PDB entry 4U96 | X-ray diffraction, 2.20 A resolution | chains A and B of the 5 polymer chains in the assembly

# Chain A (and B)
Name: Multidrug efflux pump subunit AcrB
Source organism: Escherichia coli
Notes: chain B of this document is another copy of the same molecule, construct and numbering; everything in this record applies to it too
Reference sequence: P31224 (ACRB_ECOLI); residues 1-1049 here = UniProt positions 1-1049
Sequence (1057 residues; row label = number of the first residue in the row):
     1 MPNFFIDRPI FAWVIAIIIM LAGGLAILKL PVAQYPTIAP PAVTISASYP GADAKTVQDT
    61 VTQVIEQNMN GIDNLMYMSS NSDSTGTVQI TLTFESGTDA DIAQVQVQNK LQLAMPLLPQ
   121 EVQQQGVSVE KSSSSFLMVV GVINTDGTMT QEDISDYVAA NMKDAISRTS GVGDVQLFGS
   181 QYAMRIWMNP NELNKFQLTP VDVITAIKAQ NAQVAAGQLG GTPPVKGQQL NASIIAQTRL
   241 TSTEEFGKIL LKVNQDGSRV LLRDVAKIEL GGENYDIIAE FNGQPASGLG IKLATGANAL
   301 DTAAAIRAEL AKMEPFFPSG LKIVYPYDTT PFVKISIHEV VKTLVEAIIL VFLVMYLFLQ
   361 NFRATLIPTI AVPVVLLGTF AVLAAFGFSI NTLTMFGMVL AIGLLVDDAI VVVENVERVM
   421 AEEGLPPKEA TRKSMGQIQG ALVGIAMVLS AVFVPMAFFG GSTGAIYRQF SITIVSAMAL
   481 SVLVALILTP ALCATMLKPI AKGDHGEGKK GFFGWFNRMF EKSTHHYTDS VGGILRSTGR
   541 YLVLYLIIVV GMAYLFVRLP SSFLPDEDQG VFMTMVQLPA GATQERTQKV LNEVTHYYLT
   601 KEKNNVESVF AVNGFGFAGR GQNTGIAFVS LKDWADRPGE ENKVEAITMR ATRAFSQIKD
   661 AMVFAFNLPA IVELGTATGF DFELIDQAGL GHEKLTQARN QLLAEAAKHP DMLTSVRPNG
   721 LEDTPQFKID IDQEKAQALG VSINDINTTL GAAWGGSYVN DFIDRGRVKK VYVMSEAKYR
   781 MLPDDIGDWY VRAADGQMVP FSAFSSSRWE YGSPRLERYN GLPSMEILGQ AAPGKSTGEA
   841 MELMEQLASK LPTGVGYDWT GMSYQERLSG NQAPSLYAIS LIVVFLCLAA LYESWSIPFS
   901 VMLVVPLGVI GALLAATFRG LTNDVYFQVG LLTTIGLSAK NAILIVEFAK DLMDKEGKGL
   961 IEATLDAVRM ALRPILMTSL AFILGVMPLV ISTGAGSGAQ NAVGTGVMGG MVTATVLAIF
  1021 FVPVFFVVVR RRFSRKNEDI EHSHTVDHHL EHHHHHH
Disordered / not traced: 1045-1057 (chain B: 1034-1057)
Differences from the reference sequence: engineered mutation Ala971 (Arg in P31224); expression tag (1050-1057)
What the authors report for this chain:
  - contacts within the chain: Asp408-Lys940, Asp407-Lys940
  - conformationally variable residues (side-chain flip): Asp407, Lys940

# Interface between chain A and chain B
Pairs across the interface (132):
  Arg8(A) with Glu893(B)
  Pro9(A) with Glu893(B)
  Ile10(A) with Ala889(B); Glu893(B), hydrogen bond (backbone-side chain); Ser894(B); Trp895(B)
  Phe11(A) with Ala890(B); Glu893(B), hydrogen bond (backbone-side chain)
  Trp13(A) with Trp895(B), hydrophobic
  Val14(A) with Leu886(B)
  Ile17(A) with Leu886(B), hydrophobic
  Leu21(A) with Ile882(B), hydrophobic
  Asp101(A) with Asp73(B); Ile102(B); Gln106(B), hydrogen bond
  Val105(A) with Val105(B), hydrophobic
  Gln108(A) with Asn109(B), hydrogen bond (side chain-backbone); Leu113(B)
  Gln112(A) with Gln112(B)
  Gln123(A) with Leu117(B)
  Gln124(A) with Pro116(B); Leu117(B)
  Val127(A) with Leu113(B)
  Val129(A) with Lys110(B), hydrogen bond (backbone-side chain)
  Lys131(A) with Asp73(B), salt bridge; Gln106(B)
  Asp164(A) with Gln67(B); Asn70(B)
  Ser167(A) with Asn70(B); Gly71(B), hydrogen bond (backbone-backbone)
  Arg168(A) with Met69(B); Asn70(B); Met78(B); Asn820(B), hydrogen bond (side chain-backbone)
  Ser170(A) with Asp73(B); Asn74(B), hydrogen bond (side chain-backbone)
  Ala209(A) with Ile743(B)
  Gln210(A) with Gln733(B)
  Gln213(A) with Thr56(B), hydrogen bond; Thr60(B)
  Val214(A) with Thr56(B); Asn747(B)
  Ala215(A) with Tyr49(B), hydrophobic; Pro50(B); Gly51(B); Ala52(B), hydrophobic; Gly751(B)
  Ala216(A) with Gly51(B), hydrogen bond (backbone-backbone); Leu750(B), hydrophobic; Trp754(B)
  Gly217(A) with Gly51(B), hydrogen bond (backbone-backbone); Trp754(B); Gly755(B)
  Gln218(A) with Ser84(B), hydrogen bond (side chain-backbone); Trp754(B); Arg780(B)
  Leu219(A) with Phe727(B), hydrophobic; Trp754(B), hydrophobic; Met781(B); Leu782(B); Pro783(B); Trp809(B), hydrophobic
  Gly220(A) with Gln622(B), hydrogen bond (backbone-side chain); Arg780(B); Met781(B), hydrogen bond (backbone-backbone)
  Gly221(A) with Gln622(B); Arg780(B), hydrogen bond (backbone-side chain); Met781(B)
  Thr222(A) with Tyr275(B), hydrogen bond (side chain-backbone); Asp276(B), hydrogen bond; Gln584(B); Gln622(B); Met774(B); Arg780(B)
  Pro223(A) with Trp187(B), hydrophobic; Tyr275(B); Ala777(B); Arg780(B), hydrogen bond (backbone-side chain)
  Pro224(A) with Gln584(B); Ala777(B); Met781(B), hydrophobic
  Val225(A) with Ala777(B), hydrophobic; Lys778(B); Met781(B), hydrophobic
  Lys226(A) with Glu585(B)
  Gly227(A) with Glu585(B), hydrogen bond (backbone-side chain)
  Gln228(A) with Thr583(B), hydrogen bond (backbone-side chain); Met781(B), hydrogen bond (side chain-backbone); Leu782(B)
  Gln229(A) with Gly581(B); Thr583(B); Arg586(B)
  Leu230(A) with Thr583(B); Trp809(B), hydrophobic
  Asn231(A) with Gly581(B); Gln622(B)
  Ala232(A) with Pro725(B)
  Ser233(A) with Ser84(B), hydrogen bond; Gln726(B); Phe727(B), hydrogen bond (backbone-backbone)
  Ile234(A) with Phe727(B); Ile729(B), hydrophobic; Trp754(B), hydrophobic
  Ile235(A) with Asp53(B); Gln726(B); Phe727(B), hydrogen bond (backbone-backbone); Lys728(B); Ile729(B), hydrogen bond (backbone-backbone)
  Ala236(A) with Lys728(B), hydrogen bond (backbone-side chain); Ile729(B)
  Gln237(A) with Gln733(B); Ile743(B); Asn747(B), hydrogen bond
  Thr238(A) with Lys728(B)
  Leu250(A) with Glu734(B); Gln737(B), hydrogen bond (backbone-side chain)
  Lys252(A) with Gln737(B)
  Val253(A) with Glu734(B); Gln737(B)
  Arg259(A) with Glu734(B), salt bridge
  Lys312(A) with Asp858(B), salt bridge
  Phe316(A) with Gln687(B); Gly854(B); Val855(B); Gly856(B)
  Ile763(A) with Asp59(B)
  Arg765(A) with Gly689(B)
  Gly766(A) with Gln63(B), hydrogen bond (backbone-side chain)
  Arg767(A) with Gln63(B); Gln67(B)
  Val768(A) with Gln63(B), hydrogen bond (backbone-side chain); Gln67(B), hydrogen bond (backbone-side chain)
Other interface residues (no listed pair), chain A (73 interface residues in all): Asp7, Ile18, Leu25, Ile102, Gln104, Leu111, Met115, Gly126, Ser128, Asn161, Val172, Arg239, Leu251
Other interface residues (no listed pair), chain B (78 interface residues in all): Lys55, Ile72, Leu75, Ala688, Glu810, Gly821, Ile879

# Summary
73 residues of chain A and 78 residues of chain B are in contact, with 31 hydrogen bonds and 3 salt bridges.
Among the polar pairs are Lys131(A)-Asp73(B), Arg259(A)-Glu734(B) and Lys312(A)-Asp858(B). The paper reports
conformational variability at Asp407(A) and Lys940(A); contacts within the chain involving Lys940(A),
Asp408(A) and Asp407(A).
Both chains are Multidrug efflux pump subunit AcrB (Escherichia coli). Entry 4U96 (Coupling of remote
alternating-access transport mechanisms for protons and substrates in the multidrug efflux pump AcrB) was
determined by X-ray diffraction, deposited together with 4U8V, 4U8Y and 4U95.
